PDB entry 7L88 | electron microscopy, 3.60 A resolution | chains A and B of the 8 polymer chains in the assembly

# Chain A
Protein: BG505 SOSIP MD39 - gp120
Organism: Human immunodeficiency virus 1
Amino-acid sequence (498 residues; row label = number of the first residue in the row; note: 14 numbers in that range are skipped by the numbering (no residue carries them; nothing is unmodelled there); a row labelled like 185A-185K holds insertion residues (185A, then the next letters in order)):
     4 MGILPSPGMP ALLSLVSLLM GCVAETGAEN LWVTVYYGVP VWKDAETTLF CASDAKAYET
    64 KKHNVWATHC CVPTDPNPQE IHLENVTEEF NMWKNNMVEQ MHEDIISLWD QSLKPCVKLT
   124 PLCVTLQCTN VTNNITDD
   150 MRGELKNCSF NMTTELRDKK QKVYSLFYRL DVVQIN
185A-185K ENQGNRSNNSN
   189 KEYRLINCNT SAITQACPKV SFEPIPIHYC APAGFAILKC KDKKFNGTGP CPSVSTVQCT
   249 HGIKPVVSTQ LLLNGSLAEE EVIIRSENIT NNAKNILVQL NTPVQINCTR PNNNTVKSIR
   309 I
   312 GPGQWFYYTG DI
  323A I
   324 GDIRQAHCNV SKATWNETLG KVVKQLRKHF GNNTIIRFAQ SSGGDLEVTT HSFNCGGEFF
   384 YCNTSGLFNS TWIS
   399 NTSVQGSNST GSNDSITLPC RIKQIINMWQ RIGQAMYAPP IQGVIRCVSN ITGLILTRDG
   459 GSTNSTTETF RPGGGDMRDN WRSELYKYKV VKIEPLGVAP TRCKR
Disordered / not traced: 4-32, 58-65, 185A-185K, 399-409, 459-462
Disulfides: Cys54-Cys74, Cys119-Cys205, Cys126-Cys196, Cys131-Cys157, Cys218-Cys247, Cys228-Cys239, Cys296-Cys331, Cys378-Cys445, Cys385-Cys418
Glycans and other covalent adducts: N-acetylglucosamine (NAG) linked to Asn88, Asn133, Asn156, Asn160, Asn197, Asn234, Asn262, Asn276, Asn295, Asn301, Asn332, Asn339, Asn355, Asn386, Asn392, Asn448

# Chain B
Protein: BG505 SOSIP MD39 - gp41
Organism: Human immunodeficiency virus 1
Amino-acid sequence (146 residues; row label = number of the first residue in the row):
   519 SLGFLGAAGS TMGAASMTLT VQARNLLSGI VQQQSNLLRA PECQQHLLKL THWGIKQLQA
   579 RVLAVEHYLR DQQLLGIWGC SGKLICCTNV PWNSSWSNRN LSEIWDNMTW LQWDKEISNY
   639 TQIIYGLLEE SQNQQEKNEQ DLLALD
Disordered / not traced: 547-568
Disulfides: Cys598-Cys604
Glycans and other covalent adducts: N-acetylglucosamine (NAG) linked to Asn611, Asn618, Asn637

# Interface between chain A and chain B
Cross-chain cystine bridges: Cys501(A)-Cys605(B)
Contacting residue pairs (87; chain A residue first):
  Leu34(A) with Pro609(B); Trp610(B), hydrogen bond (backbone-backbone); Leu619(B), hydrophobic
  Trp35(A) with Asn607(B); Val608(B); Pro609(B)
  Val36(A) with Thr606(B), hydrogen bond (backbone-backbone); Val608(B), hydrogen bond (backbone-backbone); Pro609(B); Trp610(B), hydrophobic
  Thr37(A) with Ile603(B); Cys604(B)
  Val38(A) with Leu593(B), hydrophobic; Trp596(B), hydrophobic; Leu602(B); Ile603(B); Cys604(B), hydrogen bond (backbone-backbone)
  Tyr39(A) with Leu602(B); Ile603(B), hydrophobic; Trp623(B); Trp628(B), hydrophobic
  Tyr40(A) with Leu537(B); Leu544(B); Gln590(B), hydrogen bond; Leu593(B), hydrophobic; Leu602(B), hydrogen bond (backbone-backbone)
  Gly41(A) with Leu537(B); Gln540(B), hydrogen bond (backbone-side chain)
  Val42(A) with Leu537(B); Trp628(B), hydrophobic
  Pro43(A) with Leu523(B), hydrophobic; Ala526(B)
  Val44(A) with Trp628(B), hydrophobic; Leu629(B), hydrophobic
  Trp45(A) with Ala526(B), hydrophobic; Leu629(B), hydrophobic
  Lys46(A) with Asp632(B), salt bridge
  Thr50(A) with Leu581(B)
  Thr51(A) with Ala578(B)
  Leu52(A) with Lys574(B)
  Cys73(A) with Trp571(B), hydrophobic
  Ile84(A) with Leu520(B); Gly521(B); Phe522(B); Gly524(B)
  Leu86(A) with Leu523(B)
  Glu87(A) with Ala526(B); Gly527(B)
  Asn88(A) with Gly527(B)
  Val89(A) with Ala526(B); Gly527(B)
  Asp107(A) with Trp571(B); Lys574(B), salt bridge
  Ser110(A) with Trp571(B)
  Gln114(A) with Trp571(B), hydrogen bond
  Ala221(A) with Leu544(B); Leu545(B); Ser546(B); Ala582(B)
  Gly222(A) with Asn543(B); Leu544(B)
  Lys490(A) with His585(B)
  Ile491(A) with Leu523(B), hydrophobic
  Pro493(A) with Leu544(B), hydrophobic; Asp589(B)
  Leu494(A) with Leu592(B), hydrophobic; Leu593(B), hydrophobic; Trp596(B), hydrophobic
  Val496(A) with Trp631(B), hydrogen bond (backbone-side chain); Ile635(B)
  Ala497(A) with Met530(B), hydrophobic; Trp623(B), hydrophobic; Trp631(B)
  Pro498(A) with Trp610(B), hydrophobic; Leu619(B); Ile622(B), hydrophobic; Trp623(B), hydrogen bond (backbone-side chain); Trp631(B)
  Thr499(A) with Trp623(B)
  Arg500(A) with Leu619(B)
  Cys501(A) with Cys605(B), disulfide
  Lys502(A) with Cys605(B); Thr606(B); Asn607(B)
  Arg503(A) with Cys605(B); Thr606(B), hydrogen bond (backbone-backbone); Asn607(B), hydrogen bond (backbone-side chain)
Other interface residues (no listed pair), chain A (46 interface residues in all): Phe53, Leu111, Pro220, Phe223, Ala224, Thr244, Glu492
Other interface residues (no listed pair), chain B (52 interface residues in all): Ala525, Ala533, Ala541, Gln577, Tyr586, Trp614, Ile642, Tyr643, Leu646, Gln653

# In short
Chain A and chain B form an interface of 46 and 52 residues respectively; the contacts include 1 disulfide
bond, 12 hydrogen bonds and 2 salt bridges. Among the polar pairs are Lys46(A)-Asp632(B), Asp107(A)-Lys574(B)
and Tyr40(A)-Gln590(B).
Here chain A is BG505 SOSIP MD39 - gp120 and chain B is BG505 SOSIP MD39 - gp41, both from Human
immunodeficiency virus 1. Entry 7L88 (BG505 SOSIP MD39 in complex with the polyclonal Fab pAbC-3 from animal
Rh.32034 (Wk26 time point)) was determined by electron microscopy together with 7L7T, 7L7U, 7L85, 7L86, 7L87,
7L89 and 15 further entries from the same study.
